Entry 5Y2X (X-ray diffraction, 2.02 A resolution); this record covers chain A.

== Chain A ==
Molecule: Haloalkane dehalogenase
Organism: Rhodococcus sp
Notes: EC 3.8.1.5
UniProtKB: P0A3G3 (DHAA_RHOSO); residues 2-293 here = UniProt positions 2-293
Sequence (299 residues; row label = number of the first residue in the row; numbers below 1 keep their minus sign (Ser-1 is residue -1)):
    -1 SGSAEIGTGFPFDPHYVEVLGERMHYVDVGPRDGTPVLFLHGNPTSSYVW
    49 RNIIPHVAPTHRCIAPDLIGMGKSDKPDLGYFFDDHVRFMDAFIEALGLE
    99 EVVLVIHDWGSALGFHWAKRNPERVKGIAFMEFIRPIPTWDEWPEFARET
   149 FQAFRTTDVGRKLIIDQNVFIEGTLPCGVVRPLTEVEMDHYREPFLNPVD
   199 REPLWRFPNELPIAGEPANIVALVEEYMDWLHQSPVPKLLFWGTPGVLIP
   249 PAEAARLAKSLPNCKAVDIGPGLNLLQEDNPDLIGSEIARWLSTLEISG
Disordered / not traced: -1 to 2
Differences from the reference sequence: expression tag (-1 to 1, 294-297); engineered mutation Ala2 (Ser in P0A3G3), Val47 (Leu in P0A3G3), Thr58 (Ser in P0A3G3), Gly78 (Asp in P0A3G3), Phe87 (Tyr in P0A3G3), Met88 (Leu in P0A3G3), Phe128 (Cys in P0A3G3), Thr155 (Ala in P0A3G3), Lys160 (Glu in P0A3G3), Val167 (Ala in P0A3G3), Thr172 (Ala in P0A3G3), Cys175 (Lys in P0A3G3), Gly176 (Cys in P0A3G3), Asn195 (Lys in P0A3G3), Glu224 (Ala in P0A3G3), Asp227 (Asn in P0A3G3), Lys257 (Glu in P0A3G3), Ala264 (Thr in P0A3G3), Asn272 (His in P0A3G3), Leu273 (Tyr in P0A3G3), Ser291 (Pro in P0A3G3), Thr292 (Ala in P0A3G3)
UniProt features mapped onto this chain:
  - active site: Asp106 (Nucleophile), Glu130 (Proton donor)

== In short ==
UniProt lists active-site residues Asp106 and Glu130.
Chain A is Haloalkane dehalogenase (Rhodococcus sp); the structure, Crystal structure of apo-HaloTag (M175C),
was determined by X-ray diffraction, deposited together with 5Y2Y.
